3Q2A - chains A and E of the 4 polymer chains in the assembly; structure by X-ray diffraction, 1.99 A resolution.

# Chain A
Molecule: Toluene-4-monooxygenase system protein A
Source organism: Pseudomonas mendocina
Notes: EC 1.14.13.-
Reference sequence: Q6Q8Q7 (Q6Q8Q7_PSEME); the author numbering skips numbers that UniProt does not, so the offset changes along the chain: 1-491 = UniProt 1-491; 508-516 = UniProt 492-500
Amino-acid sequence (500 residues; numbered 1 to 516; 16 numbers in that range are skipped by the numbering (no residue carries them; nothing is unmodelled there); the number before each row is that of its first residue):
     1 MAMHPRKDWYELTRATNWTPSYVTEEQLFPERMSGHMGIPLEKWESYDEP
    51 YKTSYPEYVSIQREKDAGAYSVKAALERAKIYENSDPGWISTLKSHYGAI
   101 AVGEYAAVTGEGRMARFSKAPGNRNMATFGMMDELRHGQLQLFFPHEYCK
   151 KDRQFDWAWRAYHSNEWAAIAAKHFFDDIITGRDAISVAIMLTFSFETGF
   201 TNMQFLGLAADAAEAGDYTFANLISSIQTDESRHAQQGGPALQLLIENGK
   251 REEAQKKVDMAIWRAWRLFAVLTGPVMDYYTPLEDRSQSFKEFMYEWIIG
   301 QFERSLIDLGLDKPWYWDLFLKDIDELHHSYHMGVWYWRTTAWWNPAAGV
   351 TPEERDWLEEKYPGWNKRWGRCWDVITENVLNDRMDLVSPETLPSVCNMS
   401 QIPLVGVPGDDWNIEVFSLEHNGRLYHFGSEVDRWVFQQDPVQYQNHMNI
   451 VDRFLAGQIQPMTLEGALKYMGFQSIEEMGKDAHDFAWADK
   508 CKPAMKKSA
Not modelled in the structure: 1, 509-516
Ion coordination: Fe ion site 1: E104, E134, H137 (together with 4-aminobenzoic acid); Fe ion site 2: E134, E197, E231, H234 (together with 4-aminobenzoic acid)
Ligand contacts:
  - 4-aminobenzoic acid (PAB), molecule 1: A99, I100, G103, E104, A107, E134, Y162, F176, I180, L192, F196, E197, F205, E231, H234
  - 4-aminobenzoic acid (PAB), molecule 2: W167, W338, T341, L393, P394, V396, Q401, I402, P403, I450, M471
  - 4-aminobenzoic acid (PAB), molecule 3: W338, E391, T392, L393, F454, M462, T463, L464, A467
  - 4-aminobenzoic acid (PAB), molecule 4: N446, H447, M448, R453, Q458, Y470

# Chain E
Molecule: Toluene-4-monooxygenase system protein D
Source organism: Pseudomonas mendocina
Notes: EC 1.14.13.-
Reference sequence: Q00459 (TMOD_PSEME); numbering as in UniProt (aligned over 1-103)
Amino-acid sequence (103 residues; row label = number of the first residue in the row):
     1 MSTLADQALHNNNVGPIIRAGDLVEPVIETAEIDNPGKEITVEDRRAYVR
    51 IAAEGELILTRKTLEEQLGRPFNMQELEINLASFAGQIQADEDQIRFYFD
   101 KTM
Not modelled in the structure: 1

# Interface between chain A and chain E
Residue-residue contacts (78):
  P5(A) - E92(E)
  R6(A) - Q75(E)
  K7(A) - E92(E)
  P50(A) - I88(E)
  Y51(A) - E78(E)
  Y51(A) - L81(E)
  K52(A) - Q75(E)
  T53(A) - Q75(E)
  E57(A) - Q75(E)
  I61(A) - Q75(E)
  I61(A) - E76(E)
  I61(A) - I79(E)  hydrophobic
  Q62(A) - E78(E)
  E64(A) - I79(E)
  K65(A) - E78(E)  salt bridge
  N202(A) - S83(E)
  L206(A) - Y48(E)
  L206(A) - A82(E)  hydrophobic
  L206(A) - S83(E)
  A209(A) - A47(E)
  A210(A) - R45(E)
  A210(A) - A47(E)
  A213(A) - R46(E)
  A213(A) - A47(E)  hydrophobic
  E214(A) - R46(E)  salt bridge
  N222(A) - R19(E)  hydrogen bond
  S225(A) - R19(E)  hydrogen bond
  S226(A) - R19(E)
  Q228(A) - A82(E)
  T229(A) - R19(E)
  T229(A) - E78(E)  hydrogen bond (side chain-backbone)
  T229(A) - I79(E)
  T229(A) - N80(E)
  T229(A) - L81(E)
  T229(A) - A82(E)
  S232(A) - L81(E)
  S232(A) - A82(E)  hydrogen bond (side chain-backbone)
  S232(A) - S83(E)  hydrogen bond (side chain-backbone)
  S232(A) - F84(E)
  R233(A) - E78(E)  salt bridge
  Q236(A) - F84(E)
  Q288(A) - R45(E)  hydrogen bond
  F293(A) - Y48(E)
  Y295(A) - L4(E)  hydrophobic
  Y295(A) - A5(E)  hydrophobic
  E296(A) - R45(E)  salt bridge
  E296(A) - Y48(E)  hydrogen bond
  E296(A) - R50(E)  salt bridge
  W297(A) - Y48(E)  hydrogen bond
  W297(A) - R50(E)
  W297(A) - S83(E)
  I299(A) - A5(E)
  I299(A) - A8(E)  hydrophobic
  I299(A) - L9(E)
  G300(A) - A8(E)
  G300(A) - N11(E)
  Q301(A) - I17(E)
  Q301(A) - R50(E)
  Q301(A) - S83(E)  hydrogen bond
  Q301(A) - F84(E)
  E303(A) - L9(E)
  R304(A) - L9(E)
  R304(A) - N11(E)  hydrogen bond (side chain-backbone)
  R304(A) - N12(E)
  R304(A) - F99(E)
  R304(A) - K101(E)  hydrogen bond (side chain-backbone)
  R304(A) - M103(E)
  I307(A) - L9(E)  hydrophobic
  I307(A) - K101(E)
  I307(A) - M103(E)  hydrophobic
  D308(A) - Q87(E)
  D308(A) - F99(E)
  D308(A) - D100(E)  hydrogen bond (side chain-backbone)
  D308(A) - K101(E)  hydrogen bond (side chain-backbone)
  L309(A) - Q87(E)
  K313(A) - L9(E)
  L321(A) - S2(E)
  L321(A) - A5(E)  hydrophobic
Also at the interface, not in a pair above, chain A (49 interface residues in all): G207, D230, Q243, S287, K291, S305, G310, D318
Also at the interface, not in a pair above, chain E (33 interface residues in all): A85, A90, T102

# In short
The interface between chain A and chain E involves 49 residues on one side and 33 on the other; the contacts
include 13 hydrogen bonds and 5 salt bridges. Polar contacts include K65(A)-E78(E), E214(A)-R46(E) and
R233(A)-E78(E). Ligands of chain A: 4 copies of 4-aminobenzoic acid.
Chain A is Toluene-4-monooxygenase system protein A and chain E is Toluene-4-monooxygenase system protein D,
both from Pseudomonas mendocina; the structure, Toluene 4 monooxygenase HD complex with inhibitor
p-aminobenzoate, was determined by X-ray diffraction together with 3Q14, 3Q3M, 3Q3N, 3Q3O, 3RI7 and 3RMK from
the same study.
